5U8T - chains 2 and 6 of the 12 polymer chains in the assembly; structure by electron microscopy, 4.90 A resolution (low resolution: residue-level contacts below are approximate; hydrogen-bond / salt-bridge calls are withheld).

[Chain 2]
Name: DNA replication licensing factor MCM2
Organism: Saccharomyces cerevisiae (strain ATCC 204508 / S288c)
Notes: EC 3.6.4.12
Reference sequence: P29469 (MCM2_YEAST); residue numbers follow UniProt; this construct covers 1-868
Chain sequence (868 residues; numbered 1 to 868; the number before each row is that of its first residue):
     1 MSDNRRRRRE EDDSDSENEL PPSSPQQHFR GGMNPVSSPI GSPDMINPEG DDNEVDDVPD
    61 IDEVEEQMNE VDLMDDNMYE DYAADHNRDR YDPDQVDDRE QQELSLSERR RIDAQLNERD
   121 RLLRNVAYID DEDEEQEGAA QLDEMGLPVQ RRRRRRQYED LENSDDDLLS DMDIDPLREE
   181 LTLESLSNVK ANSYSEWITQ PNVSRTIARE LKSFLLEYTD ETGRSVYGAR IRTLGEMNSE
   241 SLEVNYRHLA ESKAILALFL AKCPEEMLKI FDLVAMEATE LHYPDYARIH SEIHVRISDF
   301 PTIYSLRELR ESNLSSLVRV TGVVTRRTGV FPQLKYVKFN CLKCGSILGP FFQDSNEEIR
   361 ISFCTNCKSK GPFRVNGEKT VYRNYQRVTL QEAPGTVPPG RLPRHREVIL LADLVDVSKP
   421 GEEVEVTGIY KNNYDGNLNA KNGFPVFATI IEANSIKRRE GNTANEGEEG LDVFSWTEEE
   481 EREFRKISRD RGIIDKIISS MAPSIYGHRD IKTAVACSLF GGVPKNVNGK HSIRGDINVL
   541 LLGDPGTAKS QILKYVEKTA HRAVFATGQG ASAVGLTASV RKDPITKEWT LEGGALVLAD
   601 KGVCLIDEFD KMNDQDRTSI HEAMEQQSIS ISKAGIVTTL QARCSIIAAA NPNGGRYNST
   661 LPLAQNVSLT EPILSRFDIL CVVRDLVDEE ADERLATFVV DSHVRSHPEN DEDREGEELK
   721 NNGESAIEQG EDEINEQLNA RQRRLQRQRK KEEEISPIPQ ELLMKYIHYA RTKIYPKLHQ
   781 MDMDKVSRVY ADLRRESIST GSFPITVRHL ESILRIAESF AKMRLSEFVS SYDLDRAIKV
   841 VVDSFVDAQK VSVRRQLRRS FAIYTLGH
Unresolved in the structure: 1-200, 343-347, 361-374, 460-472, 707-755, 865-868
Curated features (UniProtKB/Swiss-Prot):
  - zinc finger: Cys341 to Cys367 (C4-type)
  - motif: Ser675 to Asp678 (Arginine finger)
  - binding site (ATP): Gly543 to Ser550
  - modified residue (Phosphoserine): Ser14, Ser16, Ser23, Ser164, Ser170
  - natural variant: Glu392 (E392K: In allele MCM2-1)
  - mutagenesis: Cys364 (C364Y/F/S/H: Loss of activity), Cys367 (C367Y/F/S/H: Loss of activity), Lys549 (K549A: Reduces MCM2-7 complex helicase activity. Abolishes MCM2-7 complex helicase activity; when associated with MCM5 A-422. Reduces MCM2-7 complex helicase activity; when associated with MCM3 A-415), Arg676 (R676A: Loss of MCM2-7 complex helicase activity)
Small-molecule neighbours:
  - AMP-PNP (ANP; phosphoaminophosphonic acid-adenylate ester), molecule 1: Ser504, Ile505, Tyr506, Gly507, Asp544, Pro545, Gly546, Thr547, Ala548, Lys549, Ser550, Gln551, Glu608, Asn651, Leu695
  - AMP-PNP (ANP), molecule 2: Ile533, Arg534, His621, Glu625, Arg676, Val807, Arg808, Glu811

[Chain 6]
Name: DNA replication licensing factor MCM6
Organism: Saccharomyces cerevisiae (strain ATCC 204508 / S288c)
Notes: EC 3.6.4.12
Reference sequence: P53091 (MCM6_YEAST); residue numbers follow UniProt; this construct covers 1-1017
Chain sequence (1017 residues; row label = number of the first residue in the row):
     1 MSSPFPADTP SSNRPSNSSP PPSSIGAGFG SSSGLDSQIG SRLHFPSSSQ PHVSNSQTGP
    61 FVNDSTQFSS QRLQTDGSAT NDMEGNEPAR SFKSRALNHV KKVDDVTGEK VREAFEQFLE
   121 DFSVQSTDTG EVEKVYRAQI EFMKIYDLNT IYIDYQHLSM RENGALAMAI SEQYYRFLPF
   181 LQKGLRRVVR KYAPELLNTS DSLKRSEGDE GQADEDEQQD DDMNGSSLPR DSGSSAAPGN
   241 GTSAMATRSI TTSTSPEQTE RVFQISFFNL PTVHRIRDIR SEKIGSLLSI SGTVTRTSEV
   301 RPELYKASFT CDMCRAIVDN VEQSFKYTEP TFCPNPSCEN RAFWTLNVTR SRFLDWQKVR
   361 IQENANEIPT GSMPRTLDVI LRGDSVERAK PGDRCKFTGV EIVVPDVTQL GLPGVKPSST
   421 LDTRGISKTT EGLNSGVTGL RSLGVRDLTY KISFLACHVI SIGSNIGASS PDANSNNRET
   481 ELQMAANLQA NNVYQDNERD QEVFLNSLSS DEINELKEMV KDEHIYDKLV RSIAPAVFGH
   541 EAVKKGILLQ MLGGVHKSTV EGIKLRGDIN ICVVGDPSTS KSQFLKYVVG FAPRSVYTSG
   601 KASSAAGLTA AVVRDEEGGD YTIEAGALML ADNGICCIDE FDKMDISDQV AIHEAMEQQT
   661 ISIAKAGIHA TLNARTSILA AANPVGGRYN RKLSLRGNLN MTAPIMSRFD LFFVILDDCN
   721 EKIDTELASH IVDLHMKRDE AIEPPFSAEQ LRRYIKYART FKPILTKEAR SYLVEKYKEL
   781 RKDDAQGFSR SSYRITVRQL ESMIRLSEAI ARANCVDEIT PSFIAEAYDL LRQSIIRVDV
   841 DDVEMDEEFD NIESQSHAAS GNNDDNDDGT GSGVITSEPP ADIEEGQSEA TARPGTSEKK
   901 KTTVTYDKYV SMMNMIVRKI AEVDREGAEE LTAVDIVDWY LLQKENDLGS LAEYWEERRL
   961 AFKVIKRLVK DRILMEIHGT RHNLRDLENE ENENNKTVYV IHPNCEVLDQ LEPQDSS
Unresolved in the structure: 1-96, 195-259, 407-415, 422-447, 464-509, 841-906, 970-1017
Curated features (UniProtKB/Swiss-Prot):
  - motif: Ser707 to Asp710 (Arginine finger)
  - binding site (ATP): Gly575 to Ser582
  - modified residue: Ser78 (Phosphoserine), Ser249 (Phosphoserine), Ser372 (Phosphoserine), Thr766 (Phosphothreonine)
  - mutagenesis: Lys581 (K581A: Loss of MCM2-7 complex helicase activity)
Small-molecule neighbours: AMP-PNP (ANP; phosphoaminophosphonic acid-adenylate ester): Val650, His653, Glu657, Pro704, Arg708, Val797, Arg798

[Interface between chain 2 and chain 6]
Contacting residue pairs (136; chain 2 residue first):
  Glu308(2) - Glu387(6)
  Arg310(2) - Glu387(6)
  Glu311(2) - Phe353(6)
  Glu311(2) - Leu354(6)
  Glu311(2) - Asp355(6)
  Arg326(2) - Tyr621(6)
  Pro394(2) - Ala670(6)
  Pro394(2) - Thr671(6)
  Pro394(2) - Leu672(6)
  Gly395(2) - Thr671(6)
  Gly395(2) - Leu672(6)
  Gly395(2) - Asn673(6)
  Pro399(2) - Met629(6)
  Pro399(2) - Leu630(6)
  Gly400(2) - Met629(6)
  Arg401(2) - Glu387(6)
  Arg404(2) - Thr297(6)
  Arg404(2) - Ser298(6)
  Arg404(2) - Glu299(6)
  Arg404(2) - Val300(6)
  Arg404(2) - Gln357(6)
  Arg404(2) - Glu387(6)
  His405(2) - Glu299(6)
  Arg406(2) - Glu299(6)
  Gly421(2) - His669(6)
  Leu438(2) - Arg301(6)
  Lys441(2) - Lys358(6)
  Asn442(2) - Trp356(6)
  Phe444(2) - Phe325(6)
  Phe444(2) - Arg382(6)
  Pro445(2) - Pro302(6)
  Pro445(2) - Glu303(6)
  Pro445(2) - Leu304(6)
  Pro445(2) - Tyr327(6)
  Val446(2) - Arg301(6)
  Val446(2) - Pro302(6)
  Val446(2) - Trp356(6)
  Phe447(2) - Pro302(6)
  Ala448(2) - Arg301(6)
  Thr449(2) - Glu299(6)
  Thr449(2) - Val300(6)
  Pro503(2) - Glu561(6)
  Ser504(2) - Thr559(6)
  Ser504(2) - Glu561(6)
  Asp544(2) - Arg794(6)
  Pro545(2) - Ala703(6)
  Gly546(2) - Thr796(6)
  Gly546(2) - Val797(6)
  Gly546(2) - Arg798(6)
  Ser550(2) - Glu657(6)
  Gln551(2) - Ile563(6)
  Gln551(2) - Glu657(6)
  Lys554(2) - Ile563(6)
  Lys554(2) - Gln658(6)
  Phe565(2) - Gln658(6)
  Phe565(2) - Ser662(6)
  Thr567(2) - Glu654(6)
  Gly570(2) - Lys665(6)
  Ala571(2) - Glu654(6)
  Ala571(2) - Ser662(6)
  Ala571(2) - Ile663(6)
  Ala571(2) - Ala664(6)
  Ser572(2) - Glu654(6)
  Ser572(2) - Ser662(6)
  Ser572(2) - Ile663(6)
  Ser572(2) - Ala664(6)
  Ala573(2) - Ser662(6)
  Ala573(2) - Ile663(6)
  Ala573(2) - Ala664(6)
  Ala573(2) - Ile668(6)
  Ala573(2) - His669(6)
  Ala573(2) - Ala670(6)
  Val574(2) - Ala664(6)
  Val574(2) - Ala666(6)
  Val574(2) - Gly667(6)
  Val574(2) - Ile668(6)
  Val574(2) - His669(6)
  Gly575(2) - Ala664(6)
  Gly575(2) - Ala666(6)
  Thr577(2) - Ala666(6)
  Arg581(2) - Arg614(6)
  Arg581(2) - Gly619(6)
  Arg581(2) - Tyr621(6)
  Glu592(2) - Ile668(6)
  Leu598(2) - His669(6)
  Lys611(2) - Val650(6)
  Asn651(2) - Pro704(6)
  Gly654(2) - Arg696(6)
  Gly654(2) - Thr702(6)
  Gly655(2) - Arg696(6)
  Arg656(2) - Phe788(6)
  Arg656(2) - Ser792(6)
  Arg656(2) - Tyr793(6)
  Arg656(2) - Arg794(6)
  Thr660(2) - Asn946(6)
  Thr660(2) - Asp947(6)
  Leu661(2) - Asn946(6)
  Asp685(2) - Arg794(6)
  Leu686(2) - Phe788(6)
  Leu686(2) - Arg794(6)
  Val687(2) - Arg781(6)
  Val687(2) - Phe788(6)
  Val687(2) - Arg794(6)
  Glu689(2) - Lys778(6)
  Glu689(2) - Lys782(6)
  Asp692(2) - Arg781(6)
  Glu693(2) - Lys778(6)
  Leu695(2) - Val797(6)
  Ala696(2) - Leu800(6)
  Thr697(2) - Val774(6)
  Val699(2) - Leu800(6)
  Val700(2) - Arg770(6)
  Val700(2) - Leu773(6)
  Val700(2) - Leu800(6)
  Asp701(2) - Arg770(6)
  Ser702(2) - Thr559(6)
  His703(2) - Thr559(6)
  His703(2) - Leu565(6)
  His703(2) - Glu801(6)
  His703(2) - Ile804(6)
  Val704(2) - Thr766(6)
  Val704(2) - Arg770(6)
  Arg705(2) - Ser558(6)
  Arg705(2) - Thr559(6)
  Ser706(2) - Lys762(6)
  Ser706(2) - Ile764(6)
  Gln760(2) - Glu561(6)
  Gln760(2) - Gly562(6)
  Lys850(2) - Gly949(6)
  Val851(2) - Asp947(6)
  Val851(2) - Gly949(6)
  Val851(2) - Glu953(6)
  Ser852(2) - Gly949(6)
  Ser852(2) - Ser950(6)
  Arg854(2) - Lys908(6)
  Arg854(2) - Glu953(6)
Also at the interface, not in a pair above, chain 2 (84 interface residues in all): Leu314, Gln391, Tyr430, Asn432, Gly436, Gly443, Tyr555, Glu557, Lys558, Val564, Pro584, Glu608, Arg855
Also at the interface, not in a pair above, chain 6 (91 interface residues in all): Lys326, Val348, Pro391, Val404, Val560, Lys564, Arg566, Thr609, Gly618, Asp620, Ile623, Ala651, Ile661, Tyr777, Ala785, Leu948, Glu956

[In short]
84 residues of chain 2 face 91 of chain 6 across their interface. One AMP-PNP molecule is bound between chain
2 and chain 6. Ligands of chain 2: AMP-PNP.
Chain 2 is DNA replication licensing factor MCM2 and chain 6 is DNA replication licensing factor MCM6, both
from Saccharomyces cerevisiae (strain ATCC 204508 / S288c); the structure, Structure of Eukaryotic CMG
Helicase at a Replication Fork and Implications, was determined by electron microscopy together with 5U8S from
the same study.
